9DHT - chains B and C of the 8 polymer chains in the assembly; structure by electron microscopy, 4.31 A resolution (low resolution: residue-level contacts below are approximate; hydrogen-bond / salt-bridge calls are withheld).

[Chain B (and C)]
Name: Isoform Flip of Glutamate receptor 2
Source organism: Rattus norvegicus
Notes: chain C of this document is another copy of the same molecule, construct and numbering; everything in this record applies to it too
Reference sequence: P19491 (GRIA2_RAT), isoform P19491-2; residues 391-820 here correspond to UniProt positions 412-841 (UniProt number = residue number + 21)
Sequence (430 residues; each row starts with the number of its first residue):
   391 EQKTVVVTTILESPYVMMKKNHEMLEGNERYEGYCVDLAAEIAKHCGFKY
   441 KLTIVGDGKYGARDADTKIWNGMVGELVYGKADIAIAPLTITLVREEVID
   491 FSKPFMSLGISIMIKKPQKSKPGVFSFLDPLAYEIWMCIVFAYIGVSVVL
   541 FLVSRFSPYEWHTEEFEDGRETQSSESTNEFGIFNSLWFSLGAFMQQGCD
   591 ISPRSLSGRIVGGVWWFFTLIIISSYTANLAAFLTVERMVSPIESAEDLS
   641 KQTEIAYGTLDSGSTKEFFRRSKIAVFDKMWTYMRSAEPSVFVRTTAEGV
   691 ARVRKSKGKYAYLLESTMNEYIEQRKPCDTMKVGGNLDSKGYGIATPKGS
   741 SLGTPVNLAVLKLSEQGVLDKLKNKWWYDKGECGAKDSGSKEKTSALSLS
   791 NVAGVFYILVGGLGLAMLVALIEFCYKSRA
Not modelled in the structure: 550-564, 820 (chain C: 550-564)
Sequence notes: conflict Q392 (Asn413 in P19491)
Disulfide bonds: C718-C773
Small-molecule neighbours: glutamic acid (GLU): Y450, L479, T480, R485, S652, G653, S654, T655, E705, Y732

[Chain B / chain C interface]
Pairs across the interface - 51 pairs, chain B then chain C:
  P520(B) - L787(C)
  L521(B) - L787(C)
  A522(B) - L787(C)
  I525(B) - L787(C)
  C528(B) - L789(C)
  C528(B) - F796(C)
  V536(B) - L803(C)
  V543(B) - A810(C)
  P548(B) - K817(C)
  Y549(B) - K817(C)
  A583(B) - Q587(C)
  S592(B) - W578(C)
  S592(B) - D590(C)
  R594(B) - E570(C)
  L596(B) - F574(C)
  L596(B) - V809(C)
  S597(B) - A806(C)
  S597(B) - A810(C)
  S597(B) - E813(C)
  R599(B) - F574(C)
  R599(B) - N575(C)
  R599(B) - W578(C)
  I600(B) - G802(C)
  I600(B) - L805(C)
  I600(B) - A806(C)
  I600(B) - V809(C)
  V601(B) - L803(C)
  V601(B) - A806(C)
  V604(B) - L799(C)
  W606(B) - W578(C)
  W606(B) - G582(C)
  W606(B) - M585(C)
  W606(B) - Q587(C)
  F607(B) - M585(C)
  F608(B) - V795(C)
  F608(B) - F796(C)
  T609(B) - Q587(C)
  L610(B) - M585(C)
  S615(B) - L620(C)
  T617(B) - T617(C)
  A618(B) - L620(C)
  A618(B) - A621(C)
  N619(B) - L624(C)
  N619(B) - L787(C)
  A622(B) - T625(C)
  F623(B) - S785(C)
  T625(B) - R628(C)
  V626(B) - R628(C)
  E627(B) - R628(C)
  E634(B) - S780(C)
  S729(B) - S729(C)
Other interface residues (no listed pair), chain B (47 interface residues in all): S497, E524, A532, Q586, Q587, S595, W605, I611, S614, R628, M629, K663, D760
Other interface residues (no listed pair), chain C (40 interface residues in all): F517, L581, Y616, M629, I664, D760, A786, V792, I798, S818

[Overview]
The interface between chain B and chain C involves 47 residues on one side and 40 on the other. Chain B binds
glutamic acid.
Chain B and chain C are both Isoform Flip of Glutamate receptor 2 (Rattus norvegicus); the structure,
Desensitized state 2 of the GluA2-gamma2 complex, was determined by electron microscopy (same publication as
9DHP, 9DHQ, 9DHR, 9DHS, 9MRK, 9MRL, 9MRM and 9MRN).
